Entry 4RR2 (X-ray diffraction, 2.65 A resolution); this record covers chains A and B.

[Chain A]
Molecule: DNA primase small subunit
Source organism: Homo sapiens
Notes: EC 2.7.7.-
UniProt: P49642 (PRI1_HUMAN); residues 1-420 here = UniProt positions 1-420
Chain sequence (420 residues; row label = number of the first residue in the row):
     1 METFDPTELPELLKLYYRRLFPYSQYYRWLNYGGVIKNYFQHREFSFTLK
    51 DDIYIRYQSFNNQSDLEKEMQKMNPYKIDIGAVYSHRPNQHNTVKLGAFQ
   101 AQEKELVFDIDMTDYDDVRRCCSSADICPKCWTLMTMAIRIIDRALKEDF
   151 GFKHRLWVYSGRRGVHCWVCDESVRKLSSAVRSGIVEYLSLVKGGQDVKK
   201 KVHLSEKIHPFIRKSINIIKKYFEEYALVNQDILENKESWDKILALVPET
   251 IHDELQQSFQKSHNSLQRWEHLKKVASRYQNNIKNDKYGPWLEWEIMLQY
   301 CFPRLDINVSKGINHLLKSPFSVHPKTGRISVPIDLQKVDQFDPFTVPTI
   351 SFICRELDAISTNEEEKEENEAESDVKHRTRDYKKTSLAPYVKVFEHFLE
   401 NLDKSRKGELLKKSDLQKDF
Disordered / not traced: 282-290, 361-377, 416-420
Curated features (UniProtKB/Swiss-Prot):
  - motif: Cys121 to Cys131 (Zinc knuckle motif)
  - active site: Glu44, Asp109, Asp111
  - binding site (a ribonucleoside 5'-triphosphate): Asp109 to Asp111, Ser160 to His166, His315 to Lys318, His324
  - binding site (Mg(2+)): Asp109, Asp111, Asp306
  - binding site (Mn(2+)): Asp109, Asp111, Asp306
  - binding site (Zn(2+)): Cys121, Cys122, Cys128, Cys131
  - modified residue: Met1 (N-acetylmethionine)
  - natural variant: Cys301 (C301R: In PDIL)
  - mutagenesis: Glu44 (E44A: Strongly decreases primase activity, which can be partially rescued by increasing primase concentration), Tyr54 (Y54A: Decreases primase activity), Arg56 (R56A: Loss of primase activity), Lys77 (K77A: Decreases primase activity), Asp109 (D109A: Loss of primase activity; D109N: Decreases the binding affinity for NTPs), Asp111 (D111A: Loss of primase activity; D111N: Decreases the binding affinity for NTPs), Asp114 (D114A: Slightly decreases primase activity), Asp116 (D116A: Slightly decreases primase activity), Ser160 (S160A: Abolishes NTP binding), Arg163 (R163A: Abolishes NTP binding), His166 (H166A: Abolishes NTP binding. Loss of primase activity), Asp306 (D306A: Loss of primase activity; D306N: Decreases the binding affinity for NTPs), 3 further mutagenesis entries in UniProt
Ion coordination: Zn2+: Cys121, Cys122, Cys128, Cys131
From the paper describing this entry:
  - catalytic residues: Asp109, Asp111, Asp306

[Chain B]
Molecule: DNA primase large subunit
Source organism: Homo sapiens
Notes: EC 2.7.7.-
UniProt: P49643 (PRI2_HUMAN); residue numbers follow UniProt; this construct covers 1-509
Chain sequence (509 residues; each row starts with the number of its first residue):
     1 MEFSGRKWRKLRLAGDQRNASYPHCLQFYLQPPSENISLIEFENLAIDRV
    51 KLLKSVENLGVSYVKGTEQYQSKLESELRKLKFSYRENLEDEYEPRRRDH
   101 ISHFILRLAYCQSEELRRWFIQQEMDLLRFRFSILPKDKIQDFLKDSQLQ
   151 FEAISDEEKTLREQEIVASSPSLSGLKLGFESIYKIPFADALDLFRGRKV
   201 YLEDGFAYVPLKDIVAIILNEFRAKLSKALALTARSLPAVQSDERLQPLL
   251 NHLSHSYTGQDYSTQGNVGKISLDQIDLLSTKSFPPCMRQLHKALRENHH
   301 LRHGGRMQYGLFLKGIGLTLEQALQFWKQEFIKGKMDPDKFDKGYSYNIR
   351 HSFGKEGKRTDYTPFSCLKIILSNPPSQGDYHGCPFRHSDPELLKQKLQS
   401 YKISPGGISQILDLVKGTHYQVACQKYFEMIHNVDDCGFSLNHPNQFFCE
   451 SQRILNGGKDIKKEPIQPETPQPKPSVQKTKDASSALASLNSSLEMDMEG
   501 LEDYFSEDS
Disordered / not traced: 1-27, 84-94, 252-509
Curated features (UniProtKB/Swiss-Prot):
  - region: Leu253 to Lys270 (Interdomain linker)
  - binding site ([4Fe-4S] cluster): Cys287, Cys367, Cys384, Cys424
  - modified residue: Thr470 (Phosphothreonine)
  - mutagenesis: Arg97 (R97A: Decreases primase affinity for POLA1 by 10-fold), Phe104 (F104A: Decreases primase affinity for POLA1 by 40-fold), Arg107 (R107A: Decreases primase affinity for POLA1 by 30-fold), Leu108 (L108A: Decreases primase affinity for POLA1 by 40-fold), Ser256 to Lys270 (Decreases RNA primer di-nucleotide formation about 5-fold. Does not affect the ratio between the di-nucleotide and its extension products)

[Chain A / chain B interface]
Residue-residue contacts (39; chain A residue first):
  Glu148(A) with Glu203(B); Asp204(B), hydrogen bond (backbone-backbone)
  Asp149(A) with Leu202(B); Glu203(B), hydrogen bond (backbone-backbone); Asp204(B), hydrogen bond (backbone-backbone); Gly205(B), hydrogen bond (backbone-backbone)
  Phe150(A) with Phe188(B), hydrophobic; Leu202(B), hydrophobic; Asp204(B); Gly205(B), hydrogen bond (backbone-backbone)
  Gly151(A) with Asp204(B); Gly205(B)
  Phe152(A) with Phe188(B), hydrophobic
  Ala180(A) with Leu192(B)
  Val181(A) with Phe188(B), hydrophobic
  Gly184(A) with Phe195(B); Arg196(B)
  Ile185(A) with Phe195(B)
  Glu187(A) with Arg196(B), salt bridge
  Tyr188(A) with Phe195(B); Arg198(B), hydrogen bond (backbone-side chain); Leu202(B)
  Ser190(A) with Arg198(B), hydrogen bond (backbone-side chain)
  Leu191(A) with Arg198(B)
  Lys207(A) with Val167(B), hydrogen bond (side chain-backbone); Ala168(B); Ser170(B); Pro171(B), hydrogen bond (side chain-backbone); Leu173(B)
  Ile208(A) with Ala168(B)
  His209(A) with Ala168(B); Ser169(B); Arg198(B); Val200(B), hydrogen bond (side chain-backbone)
  Pro210(A) with Ala168(B); Ser169(B); Tyr201(B), hydrophobic
  Ile212(A) with Arg198(B)
  Arg213(A) with Glu165(B), salt bridge
Other interface residues (no listed pair), chain A (22 interface residues in all): Leu177, Phe211, Lys214
Other interface residues (no listed pair), chain B (19 interface residues in all): Phe206
From the paper, about this interface:
  - interface residues, chain A: Glu148(A), Asp149(A), Phe150(A), Phe152(A), Leu177(A), Ala180(A), Val181(A), Ile185(A), Tyr188(A), Pro210(A)
  - interface residues, chain B: Phe188(B), Leu192(B), Phe195(B), Tyr201(B), Leu202(B), Asp204(B), Gly205(B)

[Overview]
The interface between chain A and chain B involves 22 residues on one side and 19 on the other; the contacts
include 10 hydrogen bonds and 2 salt bridges. Polar contacts include Glu187(A)-Arg196(B), Arg213(A)-Glu165(B)
and Tyr188(A)-Arg198(B). The paper reports catalytic residues Asp109(A), Asp111(A) and Asp306(A); interface
residues Glu148(A), Asp149(A) and Phe188(B) among others.
Chain A is DNA primase small subunit and chain B is DNA primase large subunit, both from Homo sapiens; the
structure, Crystal structure of human primase, was determined by X-ray diffraction.
